PDB entry 6M44 | X-ray diffraction, 3.81 A resolution | chains J and K of the 18 polymer chains in the assembly

Chain J:
Molecule: 355-nt DNA strand
From: other sequences
Sequence (355 nucleotides; each row starts with the number of its first residue):
     1 CGCTGACGTTTTTTTTTTCATGTGCCGGTCTCACACGTGCCTGGAGACTA
    51 GTAAGCGCTTCTAGTGGCGGTTAAAACGCGGTAGACAGCGCGTACGTGCG
   101 TTTAAGCGGTGCTAGAGCTGTCTACGACCAATTGAGCGGCCTCGGCACCG
   151 GGATGCGATTTTTTTTTTCATACTCGAGCATGCATTTTTTTTTTCATGTG
   201 CCGGTCTCACACGTGCCTGGAGACTAGTAAGCGCTTCTAGTGGCGGTTAA
   251 AACGCGGTAGACAGCGCGTACGTGCGTTTAAGCGGTGCTAGAGCTGTCTA
   301 CGACCAATTGAGCGGCCTCGGCACCGGGATGCGTTTTTTTTTTCGTCAGC
   351 GGTAC

Chain K:
Name: Histone H3.1
From: Homo sapiens
Reference sequence: P68431 (H31_HUMAN); residues 0-135 here correspond to UniProt positions 1-136 (UniProt number = residue number + 1)
Chain sequence (136 residues; row label = number of the first residue in the row; numbering starts at 0):
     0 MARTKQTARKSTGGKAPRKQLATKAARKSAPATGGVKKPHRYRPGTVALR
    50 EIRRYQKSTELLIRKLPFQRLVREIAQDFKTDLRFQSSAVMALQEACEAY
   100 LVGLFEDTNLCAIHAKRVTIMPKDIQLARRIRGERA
Unresolved in the structure: 0-37
Curated features (UniProtKB/Swiss-Prot):
  - modified residue: Arg2 (Asymmetric dimethylarginine), Thr3 (Phosphothreonine), Lys4 (Allysine), Gln5 (5-glutamyl dopamine), Thr6 (Phosphothreonine), Arg8 (Citrulline), Lys9 (N6,N6,N6-trimethyllysine), Ser10 (ADP-ribosylserine), Thr11 (Phosphothreonine), Lys14 (N6-(2-hydroxyisobutyryl)lysine), Arg17 (Asymmetric dimethylarginine), Lys18 (N6-(2-hydroxyisobutyryl)lysine), Lys23 (N6-(2-hydroxyisobutyryl)lysine), Arg26 (Citrulline), Lys27 (N6,N6,N6-trimethyllysine), Ser28 (ADP-ribosylserine), Lys36 (N6,N6,N6-trimethyllysine), Lys37 (N6-methyllysine), Tyr41 (Phosphotyrosine), Lys56 (N6,N6,N6-trimethyllysine) and 8 more in UniProt
  - lipidation: Lys18 (N6-decanoyllysine)

Interface between chain J and chain K:
Residue-residue contacts (29; chain J residue first):
  DA196(J) - His39(K)  sugar contact
  DA196(J) - Tyr41(K)  hydrogen bond to the sugar
  DT197(J) - Tyr41(K)  sugar contact
  DT197(J) - Arg49(K)  sugar contact
  DG198(J) - Arg49(K)  salt bridge to the phosphate
  DG272(J) - Arg40(K)  base contact
  DG272(J) - Pro43(K)  phosphate contact
  DG272(J) - Gly44(K)  hydrogen bond to the phosphate
  DT273(J) - Arg40(K)  hydrogen bond to the sugar
  DT273(J) - Tyr41(K)  hydrogen bond to the phosphate
  DT273(J) - Arg42(K)  phosphate contact
  DT273(J) - Gly44(K)  hydrogen bond to the phosphate
  DT273(J) - Thr45(K)  hydrogen bond to the phosphate
  DT273(J) - Val46(K)  hydrogen bond to the phosphate
  DT273(J) - Ala47(K)  hydrogen bond to the phosphate
  DT273(J) - Glu50(K)  phosphate contact
  DG274(J) - His39(K)  sugar contact
  DG274(J) - Arg40(K)  phosphate contact
  DG274(J) - Tyr41(K)  hydrogen bond to the phosphate
  DG274(J) - Val46(K)  phosphate contact
  DA281(J) - Arg63(K)  sugar contact
  DA281(J) - Pro66(K)  phosphate contact
  DA281(J) - Arg69(K)  salt bridge to the phosphate
  DG282(J) - Arg63(K)  phosphate contact
  DG282(J) - Lys64(K)  phosphate contact
  DG282(J) - Leu65(K)  hydrogen bond to the phosphate
  DA290(J) - Arg83(K)  hydrogen bond to the sugar
  DG291(J) - Asp81(K)  phosphate contact
  DG291(J) - Arg83(K)  sugar contact
Also at the interface, not in a pair above, chain J (14 interface residues in all): DC195, DT199, DC271, DG293
Also at the interface, not in a pair above, chain K (21 interface residues in all): Lys56, Gln85, Thr118

Overview:
Chain J and chain K form an interface of 14 and 21 residues respectively, with 11 hydrogen bonds and 2 salt
bridges. Among the polar pairs are DA196(J)-Tyr41(K), DT273(J)-Arg40(K) and DA290(J)-Arg83(K).
Here chain J is a 355-nt DNA strand (other sequences) and chain K is Histone H3.1 (Homo sapiens). Entry 6M44
(355 bp di-nucleosome harboring cohesive DNA termini (high cryoprotectant)) was determined by X-ray
diffraction together with 6LA8, 6LA9 and 6M3V from the same study.
